PDB entry 6X3T | electron microscopy, 2.55 A resolution | chains C and D of the 9 polymer chains in the assembly

Chain C:
Name: Gamma-aminobutyric acid receptor subunit beta-2
Organism: Homo sapiens
Reference sequence: P47870 (GBRB2_HUMAN); the construct has insertions or renumbered stretches relative to UniProt, so the offset changes along the chain: 1-307 = UniProt 25-331; 316-341 = UniProt 487-512
Chain sequence (364 residues; row label = number of the first residue in the row):
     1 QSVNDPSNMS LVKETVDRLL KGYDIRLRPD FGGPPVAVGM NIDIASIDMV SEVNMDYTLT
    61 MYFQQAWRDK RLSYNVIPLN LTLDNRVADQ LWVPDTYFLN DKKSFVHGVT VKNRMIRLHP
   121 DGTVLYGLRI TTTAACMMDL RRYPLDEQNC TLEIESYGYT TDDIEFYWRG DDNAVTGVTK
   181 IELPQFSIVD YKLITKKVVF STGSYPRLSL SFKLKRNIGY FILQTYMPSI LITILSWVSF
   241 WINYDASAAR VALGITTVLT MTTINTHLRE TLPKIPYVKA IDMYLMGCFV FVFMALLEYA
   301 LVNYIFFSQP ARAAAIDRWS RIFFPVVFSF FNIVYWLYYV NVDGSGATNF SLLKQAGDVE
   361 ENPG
Unresolved in the structure: 1-6, 341-364
Construct notes: linker (308-315)
Disulfides: Cys136-Cys150
Glycans and other covalent adducts: N-acetylglucosamine (NAG) linked to Asn80, Asn149
Residues lining bound ligands:
  - gamma-amino-butanoic acid (ABU): Tyr97, Glu155, Ser156, Tyr157, Phe200, Thr202, Tyr205
  - 2,6-bis(1-methylethyl)phenol (PFL): Met261, Thr262, Asn265, Asp282, Leu285, Met286, Phe289
From the paper describing this entry:
  - binding site for 2,6-bis(1-methylethyl)phenol: Met286

Chain D:
Name: Gamma-aminobutyric acid receptor subunit alpha-1
Organism: Homo sapiens
Reference sequence: P14867 (GBRA1_HUMAN); the construct has insertions or renumbered stretches relative to UniProt, so the offset changes along the chain: 1-312 = UniProt 28-339; 321-358 = UniProt 419-456
Chain sequence (358 residues; numbered 1 to 358; the number before each row is that of its first residue):
     1 QPSLQDELKD NTTVFTRILD RLLDGYDNRL RPGLGERVTE VKTDIFVTSF GPVSDHDMEY
    61 TIDVFFRQSW KDERLKFKGP MTVLRLNNLM ASKIWTPDTF FHNGKKSVAH NMTMPNKLLR
   121 ITEDGTLLYT MRLTVRAECP MHLEDFPMDA HACPLKFGSY AYTRAEVVYE WTREPARSVV
   181 VAEDGSRLNQ YDLLGQTVDS GIVQSSTGEY VVMTTHFHLK RKIGYFVIQT YLPCIMTVIL
   241 SQVSFWLNRE SVPARTVFGV TTVLTMTTLS ISARNSLPKV AYATAMDWFI AVCYAFVFSA
   301 LIEFATVNYF TKSQPARAAK IDRLSRIAFP LLFGIFNLVY WATYLNREPQ LKAPTPHQ
Unresolved in the structure: 1-9, 348-358
Construct notes: linker (313-320)
Disulfides: Cys139-Cys153
Glycans and other covalent adducts: N-acetylglucosamine (NAG) linked to Asn111
Residues lining bound ligands:
  - gamma-amino-butanoic acid (ABU): Phe65, Arg67, Leu118, Thr130
  - 2,6-bis(1-methylethyl)phenol (PFL): Ile228, Gln229, Leu232, Pro233, Met236
From the paper describing this entry:
  - binding site for 2,6-bis(1-methylethyl)phenol: Ile228, Pro233

How chain C and chain D interact:
Pairs across the interface - 86 pairs, chain C then chain D:
  Asp24(C) - Thr16(D)  hydrogen bond
  Ile25(C) - Leu89(D)  hydrophobic
  Arg26(C) - Leu19(D)
  Arg26(C) - Asp20(D)  salt bridge
  Arg26(C) - Leu89(D)
  Arg26(C) - Met90(D)
  Leu27(C) - Thr12(D)
  Leu27(C) - Thr16(D)
  Leu27(C) - Leu19(D)  hydrophobic
  Phe31(C) - Phe15(D)  hydrophobic
  Phe31(C) - Met81(D)  hydrophobic
  Gly32(C) - Asn11(D)  hydrogen bond (backbone-side chain)
  Gly32(C) - Phe15(D)
  Gly32(C) - Met81(D)
  Met55(C) - Asn189(D)
  Val93(C) - Met114(D)  hydrophobic
  Pro94(C) - Thr113(D)
  Thr96(C) - Met112(D)
  Thr96(C) - Thr113(D)  hydrogen bond (backbone-side chain)
  Tyr97(C) - Phe65(D)
  Tyr97(C) - Met112(D)
  Tyr97(C) - Asn116(D)
  Tyr97(C) - Arg132(D)
  Phe98(C) - Arg132(D)  hydrogen bond (backbone-side chain)
  Leu99(C) - Phe65(D)  hydrophobic
  Leu99(C) - Arg132(D)  hydrogen bond (backbone-side chain)
  Asn100(C) - Arg187(D)
  Asp101(C) - Arg132(D)  hydrogen bond (backbone-side chain)
  Lys102(C) - His110(D)
  Ser104(C) - Met112(D)
  Val106(C) - Met112(D)  hydrophobic
  Ile130(C) - Met112(D)  hydrophobic
  Ala135(C) - Arg187(D)
  Met137(C) - Ser186(D)
  Met137(C) - Arg187(D)
  Met137(C) - Asn189(D)
  Tyr157(C) - Phe65(D)  hydrophobic
  Tyr157(C) - Asn116(D)
  Tyr157(C) - Lys117(D)
  Tyr157(C) - Leu118(D)
  Tyr157(C) - Thr130(D)  hydrogen bond
  Tyr157(C) - Met131(D)  hydrogen bond (side chain-backbone)
  Tyr157(C) - Arg132(D)  hydrogen bond (side chain-backbone)
  Gly158(C) - Leu118(D)
  Gly158(C) - Arg120(D)  hydrogen bond (backbone-side chain)
  Tyr159(C) - Arg85(D)
  Asp163(C) - Arg85(D)  salt bridge
  Phe200(C) - Phe46(D)  hydrophobic
  Phe200(C) - Phe65(D)  hydrophobic
  Ser201(C) - Arg67(D)
  Thr202(C) - Arg67(D)
  Thr202(C) - Arg120(D)
  Tyr205(C) - Arg120(D)  hydrogen bond
  Ser247(C) - Ser251(D)
  Val251(C) - Ala254(D)  hydrophobic
  Val251(C) - Val257(D)  hydrophobic
  Val251(C) - Phe258(D)  hydrophobic
  Ile255(C) - Leu240(D)  hydrophobic
  Ile255(C) - Thr261(D)
  Val258(C) - Leu240(D)  hydrophobic
  Leu259(C) - Thr261(D)
  Leu259(C) - Thr265(D)
  Thr262(C) - Pro233(D)
  Asn265(C) - Gln229(D)
  Arg269(C) - Gln229(D)
  Arg269(C) - Ser272(D)
  Lys274(C) - Asn189(D)
  Lys274(C) - Gln190(D)
  Lys274(C) - Tyr225(D)
  Ile275(C) - Tyr225(D)
  Pro276(C) - Asn189(D)
  Pro276(C) - Lys222(D)
  Pro276(C) - Gly224(D)
  Pro276(C) - Tyr225(D)
  Tyr277(C) - Ile228(D)
  Val278(C) - Ile228(D)  hydrophobic
  Met286(C) - Ile228(D)  hydrophobic
  Phe289(C) - Met236(D)  hydrophobic
  Phe293(C) - Leu240(D)  hydrophobic
  Leu296(C) - Leu240(D)  hydrophobic
  Leu297(C) - Val243(D)  hydrophobic
  Asn303(C) - Leu247(D)
  Asn303(C) - Asn248(D)  hydrogen bond (side chain-backbone)
  Tyr304(C) - Trp246(D)
  Tyr304(C) - Arg326(D)
  Phe307(C) - Asn248(D)
Other interface residues (no listed pair), chain C (60 interface residues in all): Phe63, Arg71, Asp95, Phe105, Leu128, Thr160, Asp162, Thr263, Pro273, Ala300
Other interface residues (no listed pair), chain D (59 interface residues in all): Leu23, Thr48, Leu84, Leu86, Asn87, Leu128, Arg173, Leu188, Leu232, Ile239, Thr268

Summary:
60 residues of chain C face 59 of chain D across their interface, with 12 hydrogen bonds and 2 salt bridges.
Among the polar pairs are Arg26(C)-Asp20(D), Asp163(C)-Arg85(D) and Asp24(C)-Thr16(D). Gamma-amino-butanoic
acid and 2,6-bis(1-methylethyl)phenol are bound between chain C and chain D. The paper reports a binding site
for 2,6-bis(1-methylethyl)phenol at Met286(C) and Ile228(D) among others.
Here chain C is Gamma-aminobutyric acid receptor subunit beta-2 and chain D is Gamma-aminobutyric acid
receptor subunit alpha-1, both from Homo sapiens. Entry 6X3T (Human GABAA receptor alpha1-beta2-gamma2 subtype
in complex with GABA plus propofol) was determined by electron microscopy (same publication as 6X3S, 6X3U,
6X3V, 6X3W, 6X3X, 6X3Z and 6X40).
